Entry 6M8Z (X-ray diffraction, 1.83 A resolution); this record covers chain A.

== Chain A ==
Protein: Protein/nucleic acid deglycase DJ-1
Source organism: Homo sapiens
Notes: EC 3.1.2.-, 3.5.1.-, 3.5.1.124
Reference sequence: Q99497 (PARK7_HUMAN); residue numbers follow UniProt; this construct covers 1-189
Amino-acid sequence (191 residues; row label = number of the first residue in the row; numbers below 1 keep their minus sign (Gly-1 is residue -1)):
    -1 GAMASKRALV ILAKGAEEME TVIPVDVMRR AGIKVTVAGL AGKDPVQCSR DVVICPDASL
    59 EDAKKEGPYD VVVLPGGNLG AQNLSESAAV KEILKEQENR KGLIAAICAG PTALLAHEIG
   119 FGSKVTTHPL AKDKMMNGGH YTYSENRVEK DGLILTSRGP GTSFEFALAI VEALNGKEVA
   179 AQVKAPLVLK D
Unresolved in the structure: -1 to 1, 189
Sequence notes: expression tag (-1 to 0)
Curated features (UniProtKB/Swiss-Prot):
  - active site: Cys106 (Nucleophile), His126
  - site: Asp149, Gly150 (Cleavage)
  - modified residue: Ala2 (N-acetylalanine), Tyr67 (Phosphotyrosine), Cys106 (Cysteine sulfinic acid (-SO2H)), Lys148 (N6-acetyllysine), Lys182 (N6-succinyllysine)
  - lipidation (S-palmitoyl cysteine): Cys46, Cys53, Cys106
  - cross-link: Lys130 (Glycyl lysine isopeptide (Lys-Gly) (interchain with G-Cter in SUMO))

== In short ==
From UniProt: active-site residues Cys106 and His126.
Chain A is Protein/nucleic acid deglycase DJ-1 (Homo sapiens); the structure, Crystal structure of human DJ-1
without a modification on Cys-106, was determined by X-ray diffraction, deposited together with 6E5Z.
